Entry 6U3U (X-ray diffraction, 2.29 A resolution); this record covers chains B and D of the 6 polymer chains in the assembly.

Chain B:
Name: Shiga toxin 2K subunit A
Organism: Escherichia coli
UniProtKB: L0I969 (L0I969_ECOLX); residues 1-297 here correspond to UniProt positions 23-319 (UniProt number = residue number + 22)
Sequence (297 residues; each row starts with the number of its first residue):
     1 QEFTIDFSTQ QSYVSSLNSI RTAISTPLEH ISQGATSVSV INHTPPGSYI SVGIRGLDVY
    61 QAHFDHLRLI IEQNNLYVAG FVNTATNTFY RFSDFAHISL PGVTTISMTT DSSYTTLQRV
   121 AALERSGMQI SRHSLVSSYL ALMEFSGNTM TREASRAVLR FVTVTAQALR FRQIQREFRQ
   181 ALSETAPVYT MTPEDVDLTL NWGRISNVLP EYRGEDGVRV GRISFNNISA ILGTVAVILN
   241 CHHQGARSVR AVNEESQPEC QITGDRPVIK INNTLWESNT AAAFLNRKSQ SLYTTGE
Unresolved in the structure: 243-256
Construct notes: engineered mutation Q167 (Glu189 in L0I969)
Disulfides: C241-C260
Bound ions: Zn2+: H63, H66 (shared with 2 residues of chain A)
From the paper describing this entry:
  - conformationally variable residues (order/disorder transition): Q244 to Q257

Chain D:
Name: Shiga toxin 2K subunit B
Organism: Escherichia coli
UniProtKB: Q4PS70 (Q4PS70_ECOLX); residues 1-70 here correspond to UniProt positions 20-89 (UniProt number = residue number + 19)
Sequence (70 residues; row label = number of the first residue in the row):
     1 ADCAKGKIEF SKYNENDTFT VKVAGKEYWT NRWNLQPLLQ SAQLTGMTVT IKSSTCASGS
    61 GFAEVQFNND
Disulfides: C3-C56

How chain B and chain D interact:
Pairs across the interface (12; chain B residue first):
  R266(B) - T45(D)  hydrogen bond (side chain-backbone)
  R266(B) - N69(D)
  I269(B) - T45(D)
  I271(B) - L44(D)
  L285(B) - S41(D)
  L285(B) - L44(D)  hydrophobic
  L285(B) - T45(D)
  R287(B) - P37(D)
  S289(B) - W33(D)  hydrogen bond (side chain-backbone)
  S289(B) - P37(D)
  S291(B) - W33(D)
  L292(B) - N34(D)
Also at the interface, not in a pair above, chain B (10 interface residues in all): K270, K288

Summary:
Chain B and chain D form an interface of 10 and 7 residues respectively; the contacts include 2 hydrogen
bonds. Polar pairs include R266(B)-T45(D) and S289(B)-W33(D). The Zn2+ site is built by H63(B) and H66(B). The
paper reports conformational variability at Q244(B).
Chain B is Shiga toxin 2K subunit A and chain D is Shiga toxin 2K subunit B, both from Escherichia coli; the
structure, Crystal Structure of Shiga Toxin 2K, was determined by X-ray diffraction.
